Entry 8KHG (X-ray diffraction, 2.60 A resolution); this record covers chains A and B.

# Chain A (and B)
Protein: Itaconyl-CoA hydratase
Source organism: Pseudomonas aeruginosa
Notes: chain B of this document is another copy of the same molecule, construct and numbering; everything in this record applies to it too
UniProtKB: A0A069Q7L2 (A0A069Q7L2_PSEAI); residues 1-275 here = UniProt positions 1-275
Sequence (275 residues; each row starts with the number of its first residue):
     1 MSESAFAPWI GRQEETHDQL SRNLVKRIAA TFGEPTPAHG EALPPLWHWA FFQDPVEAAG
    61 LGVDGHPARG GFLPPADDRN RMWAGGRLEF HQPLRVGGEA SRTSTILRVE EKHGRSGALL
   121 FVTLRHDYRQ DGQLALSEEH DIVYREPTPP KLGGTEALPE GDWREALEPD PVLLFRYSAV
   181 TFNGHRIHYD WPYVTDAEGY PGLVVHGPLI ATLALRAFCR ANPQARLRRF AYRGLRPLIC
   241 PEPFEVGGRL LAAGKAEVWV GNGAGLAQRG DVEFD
Not modelled in the structure: 1-4 (chain B: 1-5)

# How chain A and chain B interact
Residue-residue contacts (62; chain A residue first):
  D18(A) - N23(B)  hydrogen bond
  Q19(A) - Q19(B)  hydrogen bond
  Q19(A) - N23(B)  hydrogen bond (backbone-side chain)
  S21(A) - N23(B)  hydrogen bond
  N23(A) - D18(B)  hydrogen bond
  N23(A) - Q19(B)  hydrogen bond (side chain-backbone)
  N23(A) - S21(B)  hydrogen bond
  N23(A) - L24(B)
  L24(A) - R27(B)
  R27(A) - A50(B)  hydrogen bond (side chain-backbone)
  R27(A) - Q53(B)
  R27(A) - P55(B)
  R27(A) - A179(B)
  R27(A) - V180(B)  hydrogen bond (side chain-backbone)
  R27(A) - F182(B)
  A30(A) - P55(B)  hydrophobic
  A30(A) - V56(B)
  A30(A) - E57(B)
  T31(A) - F182(B)
  A50(A) - R27(B)  hydrogen bond (backbone-side chain)
  Q53(A) - K26(B)
  Q53(A) - R27(B)
  D54(A) - K26(B)
  P55(A) - A30(B)
  V56(A) - A30(B)
  V56(A) - R176(B)  hydrogen bond (backbone-side chain)
  E57(A) - A30(B)
  E57(A) - R176(B)
  A58(A) - R176(B)
  L61(A) - V172(B)  hydrophobic
  L61(A) - R176(B)
  P171(A) - Y189(B)
  P171(A) - D190(B)
  V172(A) - R186(B)
  V172(A) - Y189(B)
  F175(A) - F175(B)  hydrophobic
  F175(A) - S178(B)
  F175(A) - A179(B)
  F175(A) - N183(B)
  F175(A) - G184(B)
  F175(A) - Y189(B)  hydrophobic
  R176(A) - V56(B)  hydrogen bond (side chain-backbone)
  R176(A) - A58(B)
  R176(A) - L61(B)
  R176(A) - F182(B)
  S178(A) - F175(B)
  A179(A) - F175(B)
  A179(A) - A179(B)  hydrophobic
  V180(A) - R27(B)  hydrogen bond (backbone-side chain)
  V180(A) - F182(B)  hydrophobic
  F182(A) - R27(B)
  F182(A) - T31(B)
  F182(A) - R176(B)
  N183(A) - F175(B)
  G184(A) - F175(B)
  R186(A) - V172(B)
  Y189(A) - V172(B)
  Y189(A) - F175(B)  hydrophobic
  Y189(A) - Y189(B)
  D190(A) - P171(B)
  W191(A) - P192(B)  hydrophobic
  P192(A) - W191(B)  hydrophobic
Also at the interface, not in a pair above, chain A (36 interface residues in all): K26, G33, F51, G65, T181
Also at the interface, not in a pair above, chain B (34 interface residues in all): G33, F51, G65

# Overview
The interface between chain A and chain B involves 36 residues on one side and 34 on the other, with 13
hydrogen bonds. Among the polar pairs are D18(A)-N23(B), Q19(A)-Q19(B) and Q19(A)-N23(B).
Chain A and chain B are both Itaconyl-CoA hydratase (Pseudomonas aeruginosa); the structure, Itaconyl-CoA
hydratase PaIch, was determined by X-ray diffraction together with 8WCO from the same study.
